2WK5 - chain A; structure by X-ray diffraction, 2.99 A resolution.

[Chain A]
Molecule: Thymidine phosphorylase
Source organism: Homo sapiens
Notes: EC 2.4.2.4
Reference sequence: P19971 (TYPH_HUMAN); residue numbers follow UniProt; this construct covers 1-482
Amino-acid sequence (482 residues; numbered 1 to 482; the number before each row is that of its first residue):
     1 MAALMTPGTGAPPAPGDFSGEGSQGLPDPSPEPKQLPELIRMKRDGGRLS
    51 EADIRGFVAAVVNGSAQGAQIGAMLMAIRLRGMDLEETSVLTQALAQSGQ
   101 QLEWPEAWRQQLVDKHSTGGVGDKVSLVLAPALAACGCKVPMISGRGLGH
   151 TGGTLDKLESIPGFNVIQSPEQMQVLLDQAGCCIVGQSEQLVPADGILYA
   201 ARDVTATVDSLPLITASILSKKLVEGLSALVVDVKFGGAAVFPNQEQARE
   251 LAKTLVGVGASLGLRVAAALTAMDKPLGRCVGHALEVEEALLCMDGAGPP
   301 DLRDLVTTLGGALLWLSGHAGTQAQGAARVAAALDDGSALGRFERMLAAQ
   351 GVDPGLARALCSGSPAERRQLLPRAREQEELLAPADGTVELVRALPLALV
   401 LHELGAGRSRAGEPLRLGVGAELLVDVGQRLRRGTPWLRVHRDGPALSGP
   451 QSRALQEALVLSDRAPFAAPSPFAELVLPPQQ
Unresolved in the structure: 1-31, 481-482
What the authors report for this chain:
  - contacts within the chain: H150-A239 (hydrogen bond)
  - catalytic residues: H116
  - mutagenesis - K115E, H116F, H116K, Y199A, R202E, R202S, S217G: abolished catalytic activity
  - mutagenesis - K115A, Y199F, Y199L, I214A: decreased catalytic activity

[Overview]
The paper reports the catalytic residue H116; K115E, H116F and H116K, among others, abolish catalytic
activity; 11 substitutions were tested in all.
Chain A is Thymidine phosphorylase (Homo sapiens); the structure, Structural features of native human
thymidine phosphorylase and in complex with 5-iodouracil, was determined by X-ray diffraction, deposited
together with 2WK6.
